1I97 - chains A and C of the 21 polymer chains in the assembly; structure by X-ray diffraction, 4.50 A resolution (low resolution: residue-level contacts below are approximate; hydrogen-bond / salt-bridge calls are withheld).

Chain A:
Molecule: 16S RRNA
Organism: Thermus thermophilus
Sequence (1514 nucleotides; each row starts with the number of its first residue):
     2 UGUUGGAGAGUUUGAUCCUGGCUCAGGGUGAACGCUGGCGGCGUGCCUAA
    52 GACAUGCAAGUCGUGCGGGCCGCGGGGUUUUACUCCGUGGUCAGCGGCGG
   102 ACGGGUGAGUAACGCGUGGGUGACCUACCCGGAAGAGGGGGACAACCCGG
   152 GGAAACUCGGGCUAAUCCCCCAUGUGGACCCGCCCCUUGGGGUGUGUCCA
   202 AAGGGCUUUGCCCGCUUCCGGAUGGGCCCGCGUCCCAUCAGCUAGUUGGU
   252 GGGGUAAUGGCCCACCAAGGCGACGACGGGUAGCCGGUCUGAGAGGAUGG
   302 CCGGCCACAGGGGCACUGAGACACGGGCCCCACUCCUACGGGAGGCAGCA
   352 GUUAGGAAUCUUCCGCAAUGGGCGCAAGCCUGACGGAGCGACGCCGCUUG
   402 GAGGAAGAAGCCCUUCGGGGUGUAAACUCCUGAACCCGGGACGAAACCCC
   452 CGACGAGGGGACUGACGGUACCGGGGUAAUAGCGCCGGCCAACUCCGUGC
   502 CAGCAGCCGCGGUAAUACGGAGGGCGCGAGCGUUACCCGGAUUCACUGGG
   552 CGUAAAGGGCGUGUAGGCGGCCUGGGGCGUCCCAUGUGAAAGACCACGGC
   602 UCAACCGUGGGGGAGCGUGGGAUACGCUCAGGCUAGACGGUGGGAGAGGG
   652 UGGUGGAAUUCCCGGAGUAGCGGUGAAAUGCGCAGAUACCGGGAGGAACG
   702 CCGAUGGCGAAGGCAGCCACCUGGUCCACCCGUGACGCUGAGGCGCGAAA
   752 GCGUGGGGAGCAAACCGGAUUAGAUACCCGGGUAGUCCACGCCCUAAACG
   802 AUGCGCGCUAGGUCUCUGGGUCUCCUGGGGGCCGAAGCUAACGCGUUAAG
   852 CGCGCCGCCUGGGGAGUACGGCCGCAAGGCUGAAACUCAAAGGAAUUGAC
   902 GGGGGCCCGCACAAGCGGUGGAGCAUGUGGUUUAAUUCGAAGCAACGCGA
   952 AGAACCUUACCAGGCCUUGACAUGCUAGGGAACCCGGGUGAAAGCCUGGG
  1002 GUGCCCCGCGAGGGGAGCCCUAGCACAGGUGCUGCAUGGCCGUCGUCAGC
  1052 UCGUGCCGUGAGGUGUUGGGUUAAGUCCCGCAACGAGCGCAACCCCCGCC
  1102 GUUAGUUGCCAGCGGUUCGGCCGGGCACUCUAACGGGACUGCCCGCGAAA
  1152 GCGGGAGGAAGGAGGGGACGACGUCUGGUCAGCAUGGCCCUUACGGCCUG
  1202 GGCGACACACGUGCUACAAUGCCCACUACAAAGCGAUGCCACCCGGCAAC
  1252 GGGGAGCUAAUCGCAAAAAGGUGGGCCCAGUUCGGAUUGGGGUCUGCAAC
  1302 CCGACCCCAUGAAGCCGGAAUCGCUAGUAAUCGCGGAUCAGCCAUGCCGC
  1352 GGUGAAUACGUUCCCGGGCCUUGUACACACCGCCCGUCACGCCAUGGGAG
  1402 CGGGCUCUACCCGAAGUCGCCGGGAGCCUACGGGCAGGCGCCGAGGGUAG
  1452 GGCCCGUGACUGGGGCGAAGUCGUAACAAGGUAGCUGUACCGGAAGGUGC
  1502 GGCUGGAUCACCUC
Ion coordination: Mg2+ site 1 near G21 (its only coordinating residue here); Mg2+ site 2 near G78 (its only coordinating residue here); Mg2+ site 3 near G104 (its only coordinating residue here); Mg2+ site 4 near A166 (its only coordinating residue here); Mg2+ site 5 near G183 (its only coordinating residue here); Mg2+ site 6 near G190 (its only coordinating residue here); Mg2+ site 7: G294, G541; Mg2+ site 8 near C526 (its only coordinating residue here); Mg2+ site 9 near U543 (its only coordinating residue here); Mg2+ site 10: A555, A556, A557; Mg2+ site 11 near G571 (its only coordinating residue here); Mg2+ site 12: G578, C579, G580; 10 more Mg2+ sites not listed
Residues lining bound ligands:
  - tetracycline (TAC), molecule 1: A238, U239, C240, A241, G242, G871, G872, C873, U882
  - tetracycline (TAC), molecule 2: G910, C911, G1166, G1167, U1326, A1327, A1359
  - tetracycline (TAC), molecule 3: G918, G919, U920, U1213, G1214, U1322, C1323, G1324, A1330, A1331, U1332
  - tetracycline (TAC), molecule 4: G943, G1035, C1036, C1176, U1177, G1178, G1179
  - tetracycline (TAC), molecule 5: U1141, G1142, C1143, C1144, C1145, G1146, C1147, A1151, G1152, C1153, G1154, G1155, G1156, G1163
  - octadecatungstenyl diphosphate (WO2): C511, U1177, C1379
Reported in the primary citation:
  - binding site for tetracycline: G943

Chain C:
Protein: 30S ribosomal protein S3
Organism: Thermus thermophilus
Amino-acid sequence (238 residues; each row starts with the number of its first residue):
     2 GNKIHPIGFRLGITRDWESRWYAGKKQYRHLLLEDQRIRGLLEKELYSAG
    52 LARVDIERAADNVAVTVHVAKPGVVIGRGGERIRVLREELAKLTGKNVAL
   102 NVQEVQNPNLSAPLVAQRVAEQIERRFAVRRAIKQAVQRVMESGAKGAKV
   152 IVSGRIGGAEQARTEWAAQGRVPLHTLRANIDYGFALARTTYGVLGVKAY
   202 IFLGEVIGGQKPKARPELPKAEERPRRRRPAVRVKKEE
Disordered / not traced: 208-239
Residues lining bound ligands: octadecatungstenyl diphosphate (WO2): Ala-180, Gly-205, Glu-206

Chain A / chain C interface:
Contacting residue pairs (17; chain A residue first):
  U416(A) with Thr-191(C)
  A515(A) with Ala-160(C)
  U1038(A) with Gln-162(C); Ala-163(C)
  C1042(A) with Gly-2(C)
  G1043(A) with Gly-2(C)
  G1088(A) with Arg-172(C)
  C1089(A) with Arg-172(C); Val-173(C); Pro-174(C)
  G1090(A) with Pro-174(C)
  A1093(A) with Thr-177(C)
  C1094(A) with Thr-177(C); Leu-178(C)
  G1171(A) with Lys-4(C); Ile-5(C)
  G1187(A) with Gly-194(C)
Interface residues without a listed pair, chain A (15 interface residues in all): A1037, G1039, C1170
Interface residues without a listed pair, chain C (23 interface residues in all): Asn-3, Glu-125, Ser-154, Gly-155, Gly-159, Glu-161, Leu-175, His-176, Arg-179, Tyr-193

Overview:
The interface between chain A and chain C involves 15 residues on one side and 23 on the other. Chain A binds
octadecatungstenyl diphosphate and 5 copies of tetracycline. Chain C binds octadecatungstenyl diphosphate.
G294(A) and G541(A) form the Mg2+ site 7. The paper reports a binding site for tetracycline at G943(A).
Chain A is 16S RRNA and chain C is 30S ribosomal protein S3, both from Thermus thermophilus; the structure,
Crystal structure of the 30S ribosomal subunit from thermus thermophilus in complex with tetracycline, was
determined by X-ray diffraction, deposited together with 1I94, 1I95 and 1I96.
